PDB entry 8Z8N | electron microscopy, 2.79 A resolution | chains B and D of the 5 polymer chains in the assembly

Chain B:
Molecule: RNA-directed RNA polymerase catalytic subunit
Organism: Thogoto virus (isolate SiAr 126)
Notes: EC 2.7.7.48
UniProtKB: O41353 (RDRP_THOGV); numbering as in UniProt (aligned over 1-710)
Chain sequence (710 residues; each row starts with the number of its first residue):
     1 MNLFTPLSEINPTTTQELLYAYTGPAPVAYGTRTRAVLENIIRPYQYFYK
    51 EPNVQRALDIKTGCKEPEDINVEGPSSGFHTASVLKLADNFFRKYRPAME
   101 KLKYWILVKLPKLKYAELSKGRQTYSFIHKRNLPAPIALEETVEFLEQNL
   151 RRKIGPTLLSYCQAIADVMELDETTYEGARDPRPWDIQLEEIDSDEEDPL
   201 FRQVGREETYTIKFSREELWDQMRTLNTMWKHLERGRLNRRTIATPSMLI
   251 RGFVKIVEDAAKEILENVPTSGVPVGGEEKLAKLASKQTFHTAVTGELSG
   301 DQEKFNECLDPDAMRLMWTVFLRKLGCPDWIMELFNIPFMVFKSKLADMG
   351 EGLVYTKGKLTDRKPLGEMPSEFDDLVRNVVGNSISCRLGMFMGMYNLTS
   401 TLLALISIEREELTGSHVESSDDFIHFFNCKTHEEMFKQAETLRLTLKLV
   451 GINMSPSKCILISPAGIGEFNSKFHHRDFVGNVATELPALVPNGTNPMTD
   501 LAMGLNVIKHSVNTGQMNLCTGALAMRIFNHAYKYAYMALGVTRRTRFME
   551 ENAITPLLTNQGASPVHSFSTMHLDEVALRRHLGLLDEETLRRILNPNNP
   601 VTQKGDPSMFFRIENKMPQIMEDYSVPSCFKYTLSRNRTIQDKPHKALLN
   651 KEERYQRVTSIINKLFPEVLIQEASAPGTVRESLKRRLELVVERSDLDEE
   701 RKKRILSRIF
Not modelled in the structure: 179-208, 604-619, 637-644
Construct notes: conflict Leu7 (Arg in O41353), Trp230 (Cys in O41353)

Chain D:
Molecule: 18-nt RNA strand
Sequence (18 nucleotides; row label = number of the first residue in the row):
     1 AGAGAAAUCAAGGCAGUU
Not modelled in the structure: 12-18

Chain B / chain D interface:
Pairs across the interface (11):
  Tyr30(B) - A5(D)  sugar contact
  Tyr30(B) - A6(D)  phosphate contact
  Tyr30(B) - A7(D)  sugar contact
  Tyr30(B) - U8(D)  base contact
  Gly31(B) - A7(D)  phosphate contact
  Gly31(B) - U8(D)  phosphate contact
  Thr32(B) - U8(D)  hydrogen bond to the phosphate
  Arg35(B) - A6(D)  hydrogen bond to the sugar
  Arg35(B) - A7(D)  salt bridge to the phosphate
  Val354(B) - U8(D)  phosphate contact
  Arg363(B) - U8(D)  salt bridge to the phosphate
Other interface residues (no listed pair), chain B (7 interface residues in all): Leu238
Other interface residues (no listed pair), chain D (5 interface residues in all): G4

Summary:
Chain B and chain D form an interface of 7 and 5 residues respectively, with 2 hydrogen bonds and 2 salt
bridges. Polar pairs include Arg35(B)-A6(D), Thr32(B)-U8(D) and Arg35(B)-A7(D).
Chain B is RNA-directed RNA polymerase catalytic subunit (Thogoto virus (isolate SiAr 126)) and chain D is an
18-nt RNA strand; the structure, Cryo-EM structure of Thogoto virus polymerase in transcription pre-initiation
conformation 3, was determined by electron microscopy (same publication as 8Z85, 8Z8J, 8Z8X, 8Z90, 8Z97, 8Z98
and 3 further entries).
